5A39 - chains B and H of the 7 polymer chains in the assembly; structure by X-ray diffraction, 2.80 A resolution.

== Chain B ==
Name: DNA repair protein RAD14
Source organism: Saccharomyces cerevisiae
Notes: fragment: dna binding domain
UniProt: P28519 (RAD14_YEAST); residues 100-214 here correspond to UniProt positions 188-302 (UniProt number = residue number + 88)
Sequence (115 residues; numbered 100 to 214; the number before each row is that of its first residue):
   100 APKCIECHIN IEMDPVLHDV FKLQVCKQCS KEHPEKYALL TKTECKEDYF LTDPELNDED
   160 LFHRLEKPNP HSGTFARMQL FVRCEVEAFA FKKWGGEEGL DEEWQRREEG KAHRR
Curated features (UniProtKB/Swiss-Prot):
  - zinc finger: Cys103 to Cys128
  - binding site (Zn(2+)): Cys103, Cys106, Cys125, Cys128
Bound ions: Zn2+: Cys103, Cys106, Cys125, Cys128
From the paper describing this entry:
  - binding site for the 15-nt DNA strand: Thr151, Phe174, Arg206
  - binding site for the 15-nt DNA strand: His170

== Chain H ==
Molecule: 13-nt DNA strand
Source organism: Saccharomyces cerevisiae
Sequence (13 nucleotides; row label = number of the first residue in the row; numbering starts at 0):
     0 GATGACCGTA GAG
Residues lining bound ligands: Cisplatin (CPT): DA4, DC5, DC6, DG7, DT8

== Interface between chain B and chain H ==
Contacting residue pairs (6):
  Thr151(B) - DC5(H)  hydrogen bond to the phosphate
  Pro153(B) - DA4(H)  phosphate contact
  Pro153(B) - DC5(H)  phosphate contact
  Phe174(B) - DG12(H)  base contact
  Arg206(B) - DC6(H)  salt bridge to the phosphate
  Arg206(B) - DG7(H)  salt bridge to the phosphate
Also at the interface, not in a pair above, chain B (5 interface residues in all): Asn168

== In short ==
Chain B and chain H each contribute 5 residues to their interface; the contacts include 1 hydrogen bond and 2
salt bridges. Polar contacts include Thr151(B)-DC5(H), Arg206(B)-DC6(H) and Arg206(B)-DG7(H). Ligands of chain
H: Cisplatin. From the paper: a binding site for the 15-nt DNA strand at Thr151(B), Phe174(B) and Arg206(B)
among others.
Chain B is DNA repair protein RAD14 and chain H is a 13-nt DNA strand, both from Saccharomyces cerevisiae; the
structure, Structure of Rad14 in complex with cisplatin containing DNA, was determined by X-ray diffraction,
deposited together with 5A3D.
